PDB entry 2DU7 | X-ray diffraction, 3.60 A resolution | chains A and B of the 4 polymer chains in the assembly

# Chain A (and B)
Protein: O-phosphoseryl-tRNA synthetase
Organism: Methanocaldococcus jannaschii
Notes: EC 6.1.1.-; chain B of this document is another copy of the same molecule, construct and numbering; everything in this record applies to it too
UniProt: Q59054 (Y1660_METJA); residues 1-549 here = UniProt positions 1-549
Sequence (549 residues; each row starts with the number of its first residue):
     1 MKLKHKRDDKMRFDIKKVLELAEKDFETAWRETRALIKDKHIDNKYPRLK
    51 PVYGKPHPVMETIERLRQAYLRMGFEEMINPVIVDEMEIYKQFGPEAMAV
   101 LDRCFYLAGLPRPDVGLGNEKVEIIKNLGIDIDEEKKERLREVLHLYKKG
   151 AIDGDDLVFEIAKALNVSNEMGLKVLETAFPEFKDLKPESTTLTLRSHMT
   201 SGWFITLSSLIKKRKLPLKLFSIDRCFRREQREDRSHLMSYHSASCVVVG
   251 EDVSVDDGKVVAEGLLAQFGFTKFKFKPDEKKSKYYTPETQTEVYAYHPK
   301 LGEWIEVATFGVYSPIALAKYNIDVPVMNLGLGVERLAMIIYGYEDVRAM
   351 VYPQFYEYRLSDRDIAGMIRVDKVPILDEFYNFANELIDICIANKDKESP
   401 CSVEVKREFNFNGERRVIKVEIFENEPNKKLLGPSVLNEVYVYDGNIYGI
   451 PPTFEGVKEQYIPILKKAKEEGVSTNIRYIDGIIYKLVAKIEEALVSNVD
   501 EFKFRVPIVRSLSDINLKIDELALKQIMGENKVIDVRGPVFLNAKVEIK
Unresolved in the structure: 1-10

# Chain A / chain B interface
Contacting residue pairs (105):
  Tyr53(A) with Gly74(B)
  Gly54(A) with Leu71(B), hydrogen bond (backbone-backbone); Gly74(B), hydrogen bond (backbone-backbone); Phe75(B)
  Lys55(A) with Leu71(B); Phe75(B), hydrogen bond (backbone-backbone); Glu76(B); Glu77(B), hydrogen bond (backbone-backbone)
  Pro56(A) with Arg67(B); Leu71(B); Glu77(B)
  His57(A) with Glu77(B), hydrogen bond (backbone-side chain); Met78(B); Ile79(B)
  Val59(A) with Ile79(B), hydrophobic
  Met60(A) with Arg67(B); Glu77(B); Ile79(B), hydrophobic; Ile223(B)
  Glu61(A) with Arg67(B), salt bridge
  Glu64(A) with Glu64(B); Arg67(B), salt bridge; Gln68(B)
  Arg67(A) with Pro56(B); Met60(B); Glu61(B), salt bridge; Glu64(B), salt bridge
  Gln68(A) with Glu64(B)
  Leu71(A) with Gly54(B); Lys55(B); Pro56(B)
  Gly74(A) with Gly54(B)
  Phe75(A) with Gly54(B); Lys55(B)
  Glu76(A) with Lys55(B)
  Glu77(A) with Lys55(B), hydrogen bond (backbone-backbone); Pro56(B); His57(B), hydrogen bond (side chain-backbone); Met60(B)
  Ile79(A) with His57(B); Val59(B), hydrophobic; Met60(B), hydrophobic; Val351(B); Tyr352(B)
  Asn80(A) with Tyr352(B)
  Pro81(A) with Tyr352(B)
  Val82(A) with Arg225(B)
  Ile83(A) with Met239(B), hydrophobic
  Glu96(A) with Asp156(B)
  Met98(A) with Leu176(B), hydrophobic
  Cys104(A) with Ala108(B)
  Phe105(A) with Leu107(B), hydrophobic; Ala108(B)
  Tyr106(A) with Tyr106(B); Ala108(B), hydrogen bond (backbone-backbone)
  Leu107(A) with Phe105(B), hydrophobic
  Ala108(A) with Cys104(B); Phe105(B); Tyr106(B); Arg229(B), hydrogen bond (backbone-side chain)
  Gly109(A) with Arg229(B)
  Asp155(A) with Lys281(B)
  Asp156(A) with Glu96(B); Lys281(B)
  Leu157(A) with Glu280(B)
  Leu176(A) with Met98(B), hydrophobic
  Lys187(A) with Glu189(B), salt bridge
  Glu189(A) with Lys187(B), salt bridge
  Leu210(A) with Gln354(B)
  Lys213(A) with Phe355(B); Tyr356(B); Leu522(B)
  Arg214(A) with Gln354(B)
  Lys215(A) with Arg370(B)
  Ile223(A) with Met60(B)
  Asp224(A) with Arg225(B), salt bridge
  Arg225(A) with Val82(B); Asp224(B), salt bridge
  Phe227(A) with Phe227(B), hydrophobic
  Arg229(A) with Ala108(B); Gly109(B)
  Met239(A) with Ile83(B), hydrophobic
  Glu280(A) with Leu157(B)
  Lys281(A) with Asp155(B); Asp156(B); Leu157(B)
  Lys284(A) with Asp156(B)
  Val351(A) with Ile79(B)
  Tyr352(A) with Ile79(B); Asn80(B); Pro81(B); Val82(B)
  Gln354(A) with Met78(B); Leu210(B); Arg214(B)
  Phe355(A) with Ile205(B), hydrophobic; Lys213(B), hydrogen bond (backbone-side chain)
  Tyr356(A) with Lys213(B), hydrogen bond (backbone-side chain)
  Tyr358(A) with Lys213(B)
  Met368(A) with Lys215(B)
  Arg370(A) with Lys215(B)
  Asp520(A) with Lys215(B)
  Leu522(A) with Lys212(B); Lys213(B); Arg214(B)
Other interface residues (no listed pair), chain A (70 interface residues in all): Met78, Asp102, Leu110, Asp153, Pro188, Ser190, Leu195, Ile205, Lys212, His242, Lys282, Glu357
Other interface residues (no listed pair), chain B (71 interface residues in all): Tyr53, Asp102, Leu110, Asp153, Leu173, Phe183, Pro188, Ser190, Leu193, Leu195, Thr206, Ser209, His242, Tyr358, Asp520

# In short
70 residues of chain A face 71 of chain B across their interface, with 11 hydrogen bonds and 8 salt bridges.
Polar pairs include Glu61(A)-Arg67(B), Glu64(A)-Arg67(B) and Lys187(A)-Glu189(B).
Both chains are O-phosphoseryl-tRNA synthetase (Methanocaldococcus jannaschii). Entry 2DU7 (Crystal structure
of Methanococcus jannacshii O-phosphoseryl-tRNA synthetase) was determined by X-ray diffraction together with
2DU3, 2DU5 and 2DU6 from the same study.
